Entry 8DEF (electron microscopy, 4.20 A resolution (low resolution: residue-level contacts below are approximate; hydrogen-bond / salt-bridge calls are withheld)); this record covers chains G and S of the 10 polymer chains in the assembly.

Chain G:
Name: Spike glycoprotein E2
From: Western equine encephalitis virus
Reference sequence: P13897 (POLS_WEEV); residues 4-421 here correspond to UniProt positions 320-737 (UniProt number = residue number + 316)
Amino-acid sequence (418 residues; numbered 4 to 421; the number before each row is that of its first residue):
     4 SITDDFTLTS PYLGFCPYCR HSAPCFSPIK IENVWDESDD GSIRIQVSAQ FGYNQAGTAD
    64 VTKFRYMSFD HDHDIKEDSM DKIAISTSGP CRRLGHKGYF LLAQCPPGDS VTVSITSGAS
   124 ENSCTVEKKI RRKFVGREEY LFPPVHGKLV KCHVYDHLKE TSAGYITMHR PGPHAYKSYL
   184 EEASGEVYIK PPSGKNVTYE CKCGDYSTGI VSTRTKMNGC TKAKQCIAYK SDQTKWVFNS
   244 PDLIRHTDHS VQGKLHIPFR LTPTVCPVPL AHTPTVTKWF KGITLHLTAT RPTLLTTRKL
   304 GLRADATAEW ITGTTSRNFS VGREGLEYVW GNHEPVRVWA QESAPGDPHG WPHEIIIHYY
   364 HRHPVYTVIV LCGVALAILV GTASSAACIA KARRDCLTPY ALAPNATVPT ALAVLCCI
Not modelled in the structure: 4-13, 345-421
UniProt features mapped onto this chain:
  - region: Lys-394 to Asp-398 (Interaction with the capsid protein), Thr-401 to Ile-421 (Transient transmembrane before p62-6K protein processing)
  - lipidation (S-palmitoyl cysteine): Cys-399, Cys-419, Cys-420
  - glycosylation (N-linked (GlcNAc...) asparagine): Asn-199, Asn-321
Disulfides: Cys-19/Cys-127, Cys-22/Cys-28, Cys-94/Cys-108, Cys-155/Cys-269, Cys-204/Cys-229, Cys-206/Cys-223

Chain S:
Name: SKW24 Fab heavy chain
From: Homo sapiens
Notes: antibody fragment or engineered binder
Amino-acid sequence (235 residues; numbered 1 to 235; the number before each row is that of its first residue):
     1 EVQLVESGGG LVQPGGSLRL SCVASGFTFS DYRMAWVRQA TGKGLEWVST ISQPSGTNTY
    61 YLDPVKGRFT VSRDNAKNTL YLQMHSLRAE DTAVYYCARV VTESRPPAAW FDVWGPGVLV
   121 TVSSASTKGP SVFPLAPSSR STSESTAALG CLVKDYFPEP VTVSWNSGSL TSGVHTFPAV
   181 LQSSGLYSLS SVVTVPSSSL GTQTYVCNVN HKPSNTKVDK RVEIKTCGGL EVLFQ
Not modelled in the structure: 125-235
Disulfides: Cys-22/Cys-97

Chain G / chain S interface:
Contacting residue pairs - 19 pairs, chain G then chain S:
  Pro-176(G) / Arg-105(S)
  Glu-203(G) / Ser-104(S)
  Glu-203(G) / Arg-105(S)
  Glu-203(G) / Pro-107(S)
  Asp-208(G) / Arg-33(S)
  Asp-208(G) / Ser-52(S)
  Asp-208(G) / Gln-53(S)
  Asp-208(G) / Thr-57(S)
  Asp-208(G) / Asn-58(S)
  Tyr-209(G) / Arg-33(S)
  Tyr-209(G) / Ser-104(S)
  Ser-210(G) / Tyr-60(S)
  Thr-211(G) / Pro-107(S)
  Tyr-232(G) / Pro-107(S)
  Ile-247(G) / Arg-105(S)
  His-249(G) / Pro-106(S)
  Thr-250(G) / Glu-103(S)
  Thr-250(G) / Arg-105(S)
  Thr-250(G) / Pro-106(S)

In short:
10 residues of chain G face 11 of chain S across their interface.
Here chain G is Spike glycoprotein E2 (Western equine encephalitis virus) and chain S is SKW24 Fab heavy chain
(Homo sapiens). Entry 8DEF (Cryo-EM Structure of Western Equine Encephalitis Virus VLP in complex with SKW24
fab) was determined by electron microscopy together with 8DEE, 8DEQ, 8DUL, 8DUN, 8DWO, 8EEU and 8EEV from the
same study.
